Entry 6EGD (X-ray diffraction, 2.10 A resolution); this record covers chains D and A.

Chain D (and A):
Name: Interleukin-1 receptor-associated kinase 4
From: Homo sapiens
Notes: EC 2.7.11.1; fragment: Protein kinase domain residues 164-460; chain A of this document is another copy of the same molecule, construct and numbering; everything in this record applies to it too
UniProtKB: Q9NWZ3 (IRAK4_HUMAN); numbering as in UniProt (aligned over 164-460)
Amino-acid sequence (302 residues; each row starts with the number of its first residue):
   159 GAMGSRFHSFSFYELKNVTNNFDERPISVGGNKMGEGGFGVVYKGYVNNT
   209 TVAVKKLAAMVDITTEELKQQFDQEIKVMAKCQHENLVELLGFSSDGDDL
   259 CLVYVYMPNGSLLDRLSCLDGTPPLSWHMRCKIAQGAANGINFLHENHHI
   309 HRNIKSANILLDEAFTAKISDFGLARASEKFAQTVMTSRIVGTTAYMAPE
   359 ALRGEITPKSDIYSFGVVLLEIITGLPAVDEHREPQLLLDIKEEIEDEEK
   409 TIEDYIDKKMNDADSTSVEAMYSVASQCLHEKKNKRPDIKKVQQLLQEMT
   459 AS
Unresolved in the structure: 159-161, 217-221, 336-351, 459-460 (chain A: 159-164, 196-197, 217-221, 254-256, 336-351, 459-460)
Construct notes: expression tag (159-163); conflict N311 (Asp in Q9NWZ3)
Residues lining bound ligands: J87 (N-[2-methoxy-4-(morpholin-4-yl)phenyl]-2-(pyridin-3-yl)-1,3-thiazole-5-carboxamide): I185, M192, G193, V200, A211, K213, E233, V246, Y262, V263, Y264, M265, P266, G268, D272, N316, L318, S328, D329
From the paper describing this entry:
  - binding site for J87: K213, M265

Chain D / chain A interface:
Contacting residue pairs - 22 pairs, chain D then chain A:
  T352(D) - R361(A)  hydrogen bond (backbone-side chain)
  M355(D) - R361(A)  hydrogen bond (backbone-side chain)
  P357(D) - L360(A)
  L360(D) - L360(A)  hydrophobic
  L360(D) - R361(A)
  R361(D) - T352(A)
  R361(D) - L360(A)
  R361(D) - L395(A)
  Y371(D) - R361(A)  hydrogen bond
  L395(D) - R361(A)
  L397(D) - R361(A)
  D398(D) - K440(A)  salt bridge
  E401(D) - K440(A)
  E401(D) - N442(A)
  E401(D) - K443(A)  salt bridge
  D405(D) - K443(A)  salt bridge
  E439(D) - E439(A)
  E439(D) - K440(A)  salt bridge
  K440(D) - L397(A)
  K440(D) - D398(A)  salt bridge
  K440(D) - E401(A)
  K443(D) - D405(A)  salt bridge
Interface residues without a listed pair, chain D (15 interface residues in all): A356
Interface residues without a listed pair, chain A (14 interface residues in all): M355, P357

Overview:
The interface between chain D and chain A involves 15 residues on one side and 14 on the other, with 3
hydrogen bonds and 6 salt bridges. Among the polar pairs are D398(D)-K440(A), E401(D)-K443(A) and
D405(D)-K443(A). Ligands of chain D: compound J87. The paper reports a binding site for J87 at K213(D) and
M265(D).
Chain D and chain A are both Interleukin-1 receptor-associated kinase 4 (Homo sapiens); the structure, Crystal
structure of the unphosphorylated IRAK4 kinase domain Bound to a type I inhibitor, was determined by X-ray
diffraction (same publication as 6EG9, 6EGA, 6EGE and 6EGF).
